PDB entry 1BE0 | X-ray diffraction, 1.96 A resolution | chain A

# Chain A
Protein: Haloalkane dehalogenase
Organism: Xanthobacter autotrophicus
Notes: EC 3.8.1.5; engineered mutation(s): I2V
UniProt: P22643 (DHLA_XANAU); numbering as in UniProt (aligned over 1-310)
Chain sequence (310 residues; each row starts with the number of its first residue):
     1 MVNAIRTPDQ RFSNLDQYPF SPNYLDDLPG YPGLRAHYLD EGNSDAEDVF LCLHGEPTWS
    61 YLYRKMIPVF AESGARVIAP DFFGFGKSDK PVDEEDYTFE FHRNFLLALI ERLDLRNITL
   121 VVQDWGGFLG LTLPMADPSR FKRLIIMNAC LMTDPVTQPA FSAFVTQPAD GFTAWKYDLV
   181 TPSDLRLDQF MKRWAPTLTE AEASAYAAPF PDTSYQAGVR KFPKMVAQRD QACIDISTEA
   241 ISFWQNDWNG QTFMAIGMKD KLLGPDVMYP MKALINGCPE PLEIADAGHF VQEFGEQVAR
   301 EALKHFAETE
Sequence notes: cloning artifact (2)
Curated features (UniProtKB/Swiss-Prot):
  - active site: Asp124 (Nucleophile), Asp260 (Proton donor), His289 (Proton acceptor)
  - binding site (chloride): Trp125, Trp175
From the paper describing this entry:
  - catalytic residues: Trp125, Trp175 (citing earlier work)
  - binding site for acetic acid: Asp124, Trp125, Trp175
  - contacts within the chain: Trp125-Phe128, Trp125-Phe222, Trp175-Phe190, Trp175-Trp194 (proposed by the authors, not directly observed)

# Overview
UniProt lists 3 active-site residues and chloride-binding residues Trp125 and Trp175. From the paper:
catalytic residues Trp125 and Trp175; a binding site for acetic acid at Asp124, Trp125 and Trp175.
Chain A is Haloalkane dehalogenase (Xanthobacter autotrophicus); the structure, Haloalkane dehalogenase at ph
5.0 containing acetic acid, was determined by X-ray diffraction (same publication as 1BEE and 1BEZ).
